Entry 5WKV (X-ray diffraction, 3.20 A resolution); this record covers chains A and B of the 3 polymer chains in the assembly.

[Chain A (and B)]
Protein: Acid-sensing ion channel 1
From: Gallus gallus
Notes: chain B of this document is another copy of the same molecule, construct and numbering; everything in this record applies to it too
Reference sequence: Q1XA76 (ASIC1_CHICK); residues 25-463 here = UniProt positions 25-463
Chain sequence (439 residues; row label = number of the first residue in the row):
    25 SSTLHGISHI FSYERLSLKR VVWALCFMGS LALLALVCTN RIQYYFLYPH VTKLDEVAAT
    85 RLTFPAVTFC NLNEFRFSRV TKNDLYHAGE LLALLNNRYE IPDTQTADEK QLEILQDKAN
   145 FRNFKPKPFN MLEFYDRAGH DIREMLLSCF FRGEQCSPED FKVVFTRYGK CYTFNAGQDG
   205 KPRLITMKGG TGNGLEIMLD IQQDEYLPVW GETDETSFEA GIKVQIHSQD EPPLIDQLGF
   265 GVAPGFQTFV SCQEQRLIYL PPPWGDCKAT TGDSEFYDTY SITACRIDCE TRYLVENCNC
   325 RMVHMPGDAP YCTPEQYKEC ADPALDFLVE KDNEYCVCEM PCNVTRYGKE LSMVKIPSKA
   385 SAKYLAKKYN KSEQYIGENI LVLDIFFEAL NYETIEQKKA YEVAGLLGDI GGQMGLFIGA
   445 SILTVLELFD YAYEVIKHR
Disordered / not traced: 25-41, 459-463 (chain B: 25-41, 460-463)
Cystine bridges: C94-C195, C173-C180, C291-C366, C309-C362, C313-C360, C322-C344, C324-C336
Glycans and other covalent adducts: N-acetylglucosamine (NAG) linked to N367, N394
Ion coordination: Ca2+ near E220 (its only coordinating residue here)
UniProt features mapped onto this chain:
  - motif: G443 to S445 (GAS motif)
  - site: E80 (Involved in channel desensitization), D356 (Involved in proton-dependent gating)
  - glycosylation (N-linked (GlcNAc...) asparagine): N367, N394

[How chain A and chain B interact]
Residue-residue contacts (91; chain A residue first):
  V75(A) - V75(B)  hydrophobic
  T76(A) - V75(B)
  T76(A) - T76(B)  hydrogen bond (backbone-backbone)
  K77(A) - H74(B)
  K77(A) - T76(B)
  L78(A) - T76(B)  hydrogen bond (backbone-side chain)
  L78(A) - Q421(B)  hydrogen bond (backbone-side chain)
  D79(A) - Q421(B)  hydrogen bond
  E80(A) - Y283(B)  hydrogen bond
  T84(A) - N357(B)
  M211(A) - V353(B)
  M211(A) - E354(B)
  G213(A) - Q261(B)
  G214(A) - D260(B)
  G214(A) - Q261(B)
  T215(A) - Y192(B)
  T215(A) - D260(B)
  F270(A) - A267(B)  hydrophobic
  F270(A) - F270(B)  hydrophobic
  Q271(A) - E243(B)
  F273(A) - K247(B)
  L375(A) - L375(B)
  S376(A) - F264(B)
  S376(A) - G265(B)  hydrogen bond (side chain-backbone)
  M377(A) - G265(B)
  M377(A) - V266(B)  hydrogen bond (backbone-backbone)
  M377(A) - A267(B)  hydrogen bond (backbone-backbone)
  M377(A) - M377(B)  hydrophobic
  V378(A) - L96(B)  hydrophobic
  V378(A) - E243(B)
  V378(A) - A244(B)
  V378(A) - I246(B)
  V378(A) - G265(B)
  V378(A) - V266(B)
  V378(A) - A267(B)  hydrophobic
  K379(A) - F242(B)
  K379(A) - E243(B)
  K379(A) - A244(B)  hydrogen bond (backbone-backbone)
  K379(A) - A267(B)
  K379(A) - P268(B)
  I380(A) - F242(B)
  P381(A) - F242(B)
  S382(A) - Q227(B)
  S382(A) - F242(B)  hydrogen bond (backbone-backbone)
  S382(A) - E243(B)
  S382(A) - A244(B)
  K383(A) - Q227(B)  hydrogen bond (backbone-side chain)
  K383(A) - Q398(B)
  K383(A) - E402(B)  salt bridge
  A384(A) - Y230(B)  hydrophobic
  A384(A) - L231(B)
  A384(A) - P232(B)  hydrophobic
  A384(A) - V233(B)  hydrogen bond (backbone-backbone)
  S385(A) - F242(B)
  K387(A) - T130(B)
  Y388(A) - Q129(B)
  Y388(A) - T130(B)
  Y388(A) - V233(B)
  Y388(A) - W234(B)
  Y388(A) - G235(B)
  Y388(A) - E236(B)  hydrogen bond (side chain-backbone)
  L389(A) - F242(B)  hydrophobic
  K391(A) - Q129(B)
  K391(A) - T130(B)
  E412(A) - Q261(B)
  E412(A) - L262(B)
  E426(A) - R65(B)  salt bridge
  A428(A) - V61(B)  hydrophobic
  A428(A) - N64(B)
  A428(A) - R65(B)
  A428(A) - Q437(B)
  L431(A) - L440(B)
  L431(A) - F441(B)  hydrophobic
  G432(A) - D433(B)
  G432(A) - G436(B)
  G432(A) - Q437(B)
  D433(A) - D433(B)
  I434(A) - L440(B)  hydrophobic
  G435(A) - G436(B)
  G435(A) - L440(B)
  G436(A) - G436(B)
  A444(A) - G439(B)
  S445(A) - G439(B)  hydrogen bond (side chain-backbone)
  S445(A) - L440(B)
  S445(A) - G443(B)
  I446(A) - L440(B)  hydrogen bond (backbone-backbone)
  I446(A) - F441(B)
  L447(A) - F441(B)
  L447(A) - I442(B)  hydrophobic
  L450(A) - C50(B)  hydrophobic
  E451(A) - W47(B)
Other interface residues (no listed pair), chain A (47 interface residues in all): M222, F410, G429
Other interface residues (no listed pair), chain B (58 interface residues in all): F51, S54, L78, D228, M364, I419, G432

[In short]
47 residues of chain A face 58 of chain B across their interface, with 15 hydrogen bonds and 2 salt bridges.
Polar contacts include K383(A)-E402(B), E426(A)-R65(B) and L78(A)-T76(B). N-acetylglucosamine is covalently
linked to N367(A) and N394(A).
Both chains are Acid-sensing ion channel 1 (Gallus gallus). Entry 5WKV (Structure of an acid sensing ion
channel in a resting state with calcium) was determined by X-ray diffraction together with 6AVE and 5WKU from
the same study.
